8SR4 - chains E and F of the 9 polymer chains in the assembly; structure by electron microscopy, 3.12 A resolution.

# Chain E
Molecule: Particulate methane monooxygenase alpha subunit
Source organism: Methylococcus capsulatus
UniProt: G1UBD1 (PMOB_METCA); residue numbers follow UniProt; this construct covers 33-414
Chain sequence (382 residues; each row starts with the number of its first residue):
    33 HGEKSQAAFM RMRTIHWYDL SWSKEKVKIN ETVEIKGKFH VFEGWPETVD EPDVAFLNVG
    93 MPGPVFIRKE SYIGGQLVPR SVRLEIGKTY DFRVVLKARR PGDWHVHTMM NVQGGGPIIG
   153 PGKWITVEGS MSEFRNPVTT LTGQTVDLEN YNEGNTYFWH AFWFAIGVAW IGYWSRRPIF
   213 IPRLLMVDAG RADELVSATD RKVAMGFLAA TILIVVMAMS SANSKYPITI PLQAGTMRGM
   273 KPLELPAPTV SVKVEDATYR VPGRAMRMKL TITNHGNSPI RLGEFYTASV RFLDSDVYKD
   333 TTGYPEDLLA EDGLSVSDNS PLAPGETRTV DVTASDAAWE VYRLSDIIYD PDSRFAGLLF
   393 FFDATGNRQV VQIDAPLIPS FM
Bound ions: Cu ion site 1: His33, His137, His139; Cu ion site 2: His48, His72
Swiss-Prot annotation at these positions:
  - binding site (Cu cation): His33, His48, His72, His137, His139
  - mutagenesis: His48 (H48N: Impairs activity of soluble pmoB construct), His137 (H137A: Abolishes activity of soluble pmoB construct; when associated with A-139), His139 (H139A: Abolishes activity of soluble pmoB construct; when associated with A-137)

# Chain F
Molecule: Particulate methane monooxygenase beta subunit
Source organism: Methylococcus capsulatus
Notes: EC 1.14.18.3
UniProt: Q607G3 (PMOA_METCA); numbering as in UniProt (aligned over 1-247)
Chain sequence (247 residues; numbered 1 to 247; the number before each row is that of its first residue):
     1 MSAAQSAVRS HAEAVQVSRT IDWMALFVVF FVIVGSYHIH AMLTMGDWDF WSDWKDRRLW
    61 VTVTPIVLVT FPAAVQSYLW ERYRLPWGAT VCVLGLLLGE WINRYFNFWG WTYFPINFVF
   121 PASLVPGAII LDTVLMLSGS YLFTAIVGAM GWGLIFYPGN WPIIAPLHVP VEYNGMLMSI
   181 ADIQGYNYVR TGTPEYIRMV EKGTLRTFGK DVAPVSAFFS AFMSILIYFM WHFIGRWFSN
   241 ERFLQST
Disordered / not traced: 1-6

# Chain E / chain F interface
Residue-residue contacts (168):
  Val86(E) - Tyr196(F)  hydrophobic
  Phe88(E) - Glu195(F)
  Phe88(E) - Tyr196(F)  hydrophobic
  Asn90(E) - Pro194(F)
  Val91(E) - Val189(F)
  Met93(E) - Thr191(F)  hydrogen bond (backbone-side chain)
  Pro96(E) - Phe114(F)  hydrophobic
  Pro96(E) - Tyr188(F)  hydrophobic
  Pro96(E) - Val189(F)
  Ile99(E) - Asn187(F)
  Ile99(E) - Tyr188(F)  hydrophobic
  Arg100(E) - Gly185(F)
  Arg100(E) - Tyr186(F)  hydrogen bond (side chain-backbone)
  Arg100(E) - Asn187(F)  hydrogen bond (backbone-backbone)
  Arg100(E) - Val189(F)
  Lys101(E) - Tyr173(F)  hydrogen bond (backbone-side chain)
  Lys101(E) - Tyr186(F)
  Glu102(E) - Asn174(F)
  Glu102(E) - Tyr186(F)
  Ser103(E) - Tyr186(F)  hydrogen bond
  Leu109(E) - Tyr173(F)
  Leu109(E) - Asn174(F)
  Leu109(E) - Tyr186(F)
  Pro111(E) - Met176(F)
  Pro111(E) - Met178(F)  hydrophobic
  Pro111(E) - Tyr186(F)  hydrophobic
  Pro111(E) - Glu195(F)
  Arg112(E) - Met176(F)
  Ser113(E) - Tyr196(F)
  Arg131(E) - Trp109(F)
  Arg131(E) - Tyr113(F)  hydrogen bond (side chain-backbone)
  Arg131(E) - Pro115(F)
  Arg131(E) - Tyr188(F)
  Arg132(E) - Tyr113(F)
  Met141(E) - Thr191(F)
  Asn143(E) - Pro194(F)
  Asn143(E) - Tyr196(F)
  Val144(E) - Tyr196(F)  hydrogen bond (backbone-side chain)
  Gln145(E) - Tyr196(F)
  Met163(E) - Trp109(F)  hydrophobic
  Met163(E) - Tyr113(F)  hydrophobic
  Asn168(E) - Asn187(F)
  Asn168(E) - Tyr188(F)
  Val170(E) - Val171(F)  hydrophobic
  Val170(E) - Ile183(F)  hydrophobic
  Thr171(E) - Val171(F)
  Thr172(E) - Val169(F)
  Thr172(E) - Pro170(F)
  Thr172(E) - Val171(F)
  Thr172(E) - Ile180(F)
  Leu173(E) - Pro170(F)  hydrogen bond (backbone-backbone)
  Leu173(E) - Glu172(F)
  Leu173(E) - Leu177(F)  hydrophobic
  Thr174(E) - Val169(F)
  Leu180(E) - Asn117(F)  hydrogen bond (backbone-side chain)
  Leu180(E) - Ile180(F)  hydrophobic
  Leu180(E) - Ile183(F)  hydrophobic
  Leu180(E) - Gln184(F)
  Leu180(E) - Asn187(F)
  Leu180(E) - Tyr188(F)  hydrogen bond (backbone-side chain)
  Glu181(E) - Tyr188(F)  hydrogen bond
  Asn182(E) - Asn117(F)
  Tyr183(E) - Asn117(F)  hydrogen bond (backbone-side chain)
  Tyr183(E) - Pro166(F)  hydrogen bond (side chain-backbone)
  Tyr183(E) - Ile180(F)  hydrophobic
  Asn184(E) - Ile163(F)  hydrogen bond (side chain-backbone)
  Asn184(E) - Pro166(F)
  Asn184(E) - Leu167(F)
  Glu185(E) - Asn117(F)
  Thr188(E) - Phe120(F)
  Thr188(E) - Ile163(F)
  Trp191(E) - Pro162(F)
  Trp191(E) - Ile163(F)  hydrophobic
  His192(E) - Trp101(F)  hydrogen bond
  His192(E) - Pro121(F)  hydrogen bond (side chain-backbone)
  His192(E) - Ala122(F)
  His192(E) - Ser123(F)
  His192(E) - Ile163(F)
  Trp195(E) - Ser123(F)
  Trp195(E) - Val125(F)
  Trp195(E) - Pro126(F)  hydrophobic
  Phe196(E) - Leu94(F)  hydrophobic
  Gly199(E) - Thr90(F)
  Gly199(E) - Leu94(F)
  Val200(E) - Leu94(F)
  Trp202(E) - Pro86(F)  hydrogen bond (side chain-backbone)
  Trp202(E) - Trp87(F)
  Trp202(E) - Thr90(F)  hydrogen bond
  Trp202(E) - Ile129(F)  hydrophobic
  Trp202(E) - Thr133(F)
  Ile203(E) - Trp87(F)  hydrophobic
  Ile203(E) - Thr90(F)
  Ile203(E) - Leu94(F)  hydrophobic
  Trp206(E) - Pro86(F)
  Trp206(E) - Trp87(F)
  Trp206(E) - Met136(F)  hydrophobic
  Ser207(E) - Arg19(F)  hydrogen bond (backbone-side chain)
  Arg208(E) - Arg19(F)  hydrogen bond (backbone-side chain)
  Arg209(E) - Arg19(F)  hydrogen bond (backbone-side chain)
  Pro210(E) - Arg19(F)
  Pro210(E) - Asp22(F)
  Ile211(E) - Arg19(F)
  Ile211(E) - Asp22(F)  hydrogen bond (backbone-side chain)
  Ile211(E) - Leu85(F)  hydrophobic
  Ile211(E) - Trp87(F)  hydrophobic
  Phe212(E) - Asp22(F)  hydrogen bond (backbone-side chain)
  Phe212(E) - Ala25(F)
  Phe212(E) - Leu26(F)
  Phe212(E) - Tyr83(F)  hydrophobic
  Ile213(E) - Ile21(F)  hydrophobic
  Ile213(E) - Asp22(F)
  Pro214(E) - Ser18(F)
  Arg215(E) - Tyr83(F)  hydrogen bond (side chain-backbone)
  Arg215(E) - Arg84(F)  hydrogen bond (side chain-backbone)
  Arg215(E) - Leu85(F)
  Leu216(E) - Arg82(F)
  Leu216(E) - Tyr83(F)  hydrophobic
  Val219(E) - Glu81(F)
  Val219(E) - Arg82(F)
  Val219(E) - Arg84(F)
  Leu227(E) - Tyr83(F)
  Leu227(E) - Arg84(F)
  Val228(E) - Trp80(F)  hydrophobic
  Asp232(E) - Met136(F)
  Arg233(E) - Met136(F)
  Arg233(E) - Leu137(F)
  Arg233(E) - Ser138(F)
  Ala236(E) - Thr133(F)
  Ala236(E) - Met136(F)  hydrophobic
  Ala236(E) - Leu137(F)  hydrophobic
  Met237(E) - Leu137(F)  hydrophobic
  Leu240(E) - Ile130(F)  hydrophobic
  Leu240(E) - Thr133(F)
  Thr243(E) - Pro126(F)
  Thr243(E) - Ile129(F)
  Ile244(E) - Ile130(F)  hydrophobic
  Ile244(E) - Ile155(F)  hydrophobic
  Val247(E) - Ile155(F)  hydrophobic
  Val247(E) - Pro158(F)
  Val247(E) - Gly159(F)
  Ala250(E) - Pro162(F)  hydrophobic
  Met251(E) - Pro158(F)
  Met251(E) - Trp161(F)
  Ala254(E) - Trp161(F)
  Asn255(E) - Trp161(F)  hydrogen bond
  Tyr258(E) - Pro166(F)  hydrophobic
  Ile260(E) - Pro170(F)
  Thr261(E) - His168(F)
  Ile262(E) - His168(F)  hydrogen bond (backbone-backbone)
  Ile262(E) - Pro170(F)  hydrophobic
  Ile262(E) - Leu177(F)  hydrophobic
  Pro263(E) - Arg57(F)
  Pro263(E) - Ser179(F)
  Leu264(E) - Asp53(F)
  Leu264(E) - Lys55(F)
  Leu264(E) - Asp56(F)
  Leu264(E) - His168(F)
  Leu264(E) - Ser179(F)
  Leu264(E) - Ala181(F)  hydrophobic
  Leu264(E) - Asp182(F)
  Gln265(E) - Leu177(F)
  Gln265(E) - Asp182(F)  hydrogen bond (backbone-side chain)
  Gln265(E) - Arg198(F)  hydrogen bond (backbone-side chain)
  Ala266(E) - Arg198(F)
  Ala266(E) - Val200(F)  hydrophobic
  Ala266(E) - Glu201(F)
  Ala266(E) - Lys202(F)
  Met269(E) - Met176(F)  hydrophobic
Also at the interface, not in a pair above, chain E (89 interface residues in all): Ala87, Gly92, Gly95, Phe98, Tyr104, Val110, Gly148, Asn187, Asp220, Phe239, Gly267
Also at the interface, not in a pair above, chain F (86 interface residues in all): Trp23, Val29, Ser52, Leu79, Val91, Leu97, Ile116, Asp132, Val134, Ala165, Arg190

# Overview
Chain E and chain F form an interface of 89 and 86 residues respectively, with 29 hydrogen bonds. Among the
polar pairs are Met93(E)-Thr191(F), Arg100(E)-Tyr186(F) and Lys101(E)-Tyr173(F). Curated annotation (UniProt)
lists 5 Cu cation-binding residues and 3 mutagenesis sites on chain E.
Chain E is Particulate methane monooxygenase alpha subunit and chain F is Particulate methane monooxygenase
beta subunit, both from Methylococcus capsulatus; the structure, particulate methane monooxygeanse treated
with potassium cyanide and copper reloaded, was determined by electron microscopy together with 8SR5, 8SQW,
8SR1, 8SR2 and 8OYI from the same study.
